Entry 3WD0 (X-ray diffraction, 1.70 A resolution); this record covers chain A.

Chain A:
Molecule: Chitinase B
Organism: Serratia marcescens
Notes: EC 3.2.1.14
UniProtKB: P11797 (CHIB_SERMA); residue numbers follow UniProt; this construct covers 2-499
Amino-acid sequence (503 residues; each row starts with the number of its first residue; numbers below 1 keep their minus sign (Asp-3 is residue -3)):
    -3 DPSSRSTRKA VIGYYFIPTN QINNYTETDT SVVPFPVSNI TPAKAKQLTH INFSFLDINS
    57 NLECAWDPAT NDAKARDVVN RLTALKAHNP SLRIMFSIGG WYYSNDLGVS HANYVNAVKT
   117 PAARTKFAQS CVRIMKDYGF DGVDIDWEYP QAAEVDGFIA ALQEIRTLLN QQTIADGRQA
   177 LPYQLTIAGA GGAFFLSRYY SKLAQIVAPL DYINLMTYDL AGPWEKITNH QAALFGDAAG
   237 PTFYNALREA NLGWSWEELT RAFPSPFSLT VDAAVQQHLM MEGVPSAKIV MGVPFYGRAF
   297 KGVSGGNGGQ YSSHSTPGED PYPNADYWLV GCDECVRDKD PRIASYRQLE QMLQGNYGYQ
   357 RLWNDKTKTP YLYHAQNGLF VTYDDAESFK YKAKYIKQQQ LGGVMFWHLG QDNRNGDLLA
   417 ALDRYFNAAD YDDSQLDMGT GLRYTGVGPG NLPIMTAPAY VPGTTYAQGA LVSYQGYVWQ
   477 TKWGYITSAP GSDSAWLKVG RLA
Unresolved in the structure: -3 to 1
Disulfide bonds: Cys328-Cys331
Differences from the reference sequence: expression tag (-3 to 1)
Swiss-Prot annotation at these positions:
  - active site: Glu144 (Proton donor)
  - binding site (chitin): Asp68, Ala69, Gly95 to Tyr98, Tyr145, Met212 to Asp215, Trp403

In short:
UniProt lists active-site residue Glu144 and 12 chitin-binding residues.
Chain A is Chitinase B (Serratia marcescens); the structure, Serratia marcescens Chitinase B, tetragonal form,
was determined by X-ray diffraction, deposited together with 3WD1, 3WD2, 3WD3 and 3WD4.
